3O8G - chain A; structure by X-ray diffraction, 1.90 A resolution.

== Chain A ==
Protein: Transcriptional regulatory repressor protein (tetr-family) ethr
Organism: Mycobacterium tuberculosis
UniProtKB: P96222 (P96222_MYCTU); residues 1-216 here = UniProt positions 1-216
Chain sequence (236 residues; each row starts with the number of its first residue; numbers below 1 keep their minus sign (Met-19 is residue -19)):
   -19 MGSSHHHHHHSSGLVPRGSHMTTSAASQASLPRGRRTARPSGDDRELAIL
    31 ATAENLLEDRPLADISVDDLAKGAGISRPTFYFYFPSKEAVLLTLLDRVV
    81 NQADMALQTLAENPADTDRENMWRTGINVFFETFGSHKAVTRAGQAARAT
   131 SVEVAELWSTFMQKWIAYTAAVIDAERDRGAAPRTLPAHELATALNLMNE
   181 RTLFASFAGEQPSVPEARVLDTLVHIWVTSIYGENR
Not modelled in the structure: -19 to 21, 216
Construct notes: expression tag (-19 to 0)
Residues lining bound ligands: O8G (1-(azidoacetyl)-4-(3-thiophen-2-yl-1,2,4-oxadiazol-5-yl)piperidine): Leu87, Leu90, Met102, Trp103, Gly106, Ile107, Phe110, Phe114, Met142, Trp145, Tyr148, Thr149, Val152, Asn176, Asn179, Glu180, Leu183, Trp207

== In short ==
Chain A binds compound O8G.
Chain A is Transcriptional regulatory repressor protein (tetr-family) ethr (Mycobacterium tuberculosis); the
structure, EthR from Mycobacterium tuberculosis in complex with compound BDM14801, was determined by X-ray
diffraction, deposited together with 3O8H.
